Entry 6QFW (X-ray diffraction, 1.20 A resolution); this record covers chain A.

[Chain A]
Molecule: Carbonic anhydrase 2
Source organism: Homo sapiens
Notes: EC 4.2.1.1
Reference sequence: P00918 (CAH2_HUMAN); residue numbers follow UniProt; this construct covers 3-260
Amino-acid sequence (260 residues; each row starts with the number of its first residue):
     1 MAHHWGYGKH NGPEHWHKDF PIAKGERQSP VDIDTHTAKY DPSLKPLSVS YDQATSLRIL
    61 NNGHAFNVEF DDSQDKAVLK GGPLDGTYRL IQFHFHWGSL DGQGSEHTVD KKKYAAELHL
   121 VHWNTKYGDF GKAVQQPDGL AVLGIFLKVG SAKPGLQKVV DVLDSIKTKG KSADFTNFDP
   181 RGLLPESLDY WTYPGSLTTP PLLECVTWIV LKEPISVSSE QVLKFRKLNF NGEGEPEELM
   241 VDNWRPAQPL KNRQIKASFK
Unresolved in the structure: 1-3, 260
Differences from the reference sequence: initiating methionine (1); expression tag (2)
Bound ions: Zn2+: His94, His96, His119 (together with JR8)
Small-molecule neighbours: JR8 (4-[3-(8-chloranyl-2',3',4',5',6'-pentamethyl-4-oxidanyl-7-oxidanylidene-spiro[1$l4,8$L4-diaza-9$L7-iridabicyclo[4.3.0]nona-1,3,5-triene-9,1'-1$L7-iridapentacyclo[2.2.0.01,3.01,5.02,6]hexane]-8-yl)propyl]benzenesulfonamide): Asn67, Ile91, Gln92, His94, His96, Glu106, His119, Val121, Phe130, Gly131, Val134, Val142, Ser196, Leu197, Thr198, Thr199, Pro200, Pro201, Trp208

[Summary]
Bound to chain A: compound JR8. His94, His96 and His119 form the Zn2+ site.
Chain A is Carbonic anhydrase 2 (Homo sapiens); the structure, Human carbonic anhydrase II with bound IrCp*
complex (cofactor 9) to generate an artificial transfer hydrogenase ..., was determined by X-ray diffraction,
deposited together with 6QFU, 6QFV and 6QFX.
